Entry 4FJ9 (X-ray diffraction, 1.97 A resolution); this record covers chains A and P of the 3 polymer chains in the assembly.

[Chain A]
Molecule: DNA polymerase
From: Enterobacteria phage RB69
Notes: EC 2.7.7.7
UniProtKB: Q38087 (DPOL_BPR69); residues 1-903 here = UniProt positions 1-903
Amino-acid sequence (903 residues; row label = number of the first residue in the row):
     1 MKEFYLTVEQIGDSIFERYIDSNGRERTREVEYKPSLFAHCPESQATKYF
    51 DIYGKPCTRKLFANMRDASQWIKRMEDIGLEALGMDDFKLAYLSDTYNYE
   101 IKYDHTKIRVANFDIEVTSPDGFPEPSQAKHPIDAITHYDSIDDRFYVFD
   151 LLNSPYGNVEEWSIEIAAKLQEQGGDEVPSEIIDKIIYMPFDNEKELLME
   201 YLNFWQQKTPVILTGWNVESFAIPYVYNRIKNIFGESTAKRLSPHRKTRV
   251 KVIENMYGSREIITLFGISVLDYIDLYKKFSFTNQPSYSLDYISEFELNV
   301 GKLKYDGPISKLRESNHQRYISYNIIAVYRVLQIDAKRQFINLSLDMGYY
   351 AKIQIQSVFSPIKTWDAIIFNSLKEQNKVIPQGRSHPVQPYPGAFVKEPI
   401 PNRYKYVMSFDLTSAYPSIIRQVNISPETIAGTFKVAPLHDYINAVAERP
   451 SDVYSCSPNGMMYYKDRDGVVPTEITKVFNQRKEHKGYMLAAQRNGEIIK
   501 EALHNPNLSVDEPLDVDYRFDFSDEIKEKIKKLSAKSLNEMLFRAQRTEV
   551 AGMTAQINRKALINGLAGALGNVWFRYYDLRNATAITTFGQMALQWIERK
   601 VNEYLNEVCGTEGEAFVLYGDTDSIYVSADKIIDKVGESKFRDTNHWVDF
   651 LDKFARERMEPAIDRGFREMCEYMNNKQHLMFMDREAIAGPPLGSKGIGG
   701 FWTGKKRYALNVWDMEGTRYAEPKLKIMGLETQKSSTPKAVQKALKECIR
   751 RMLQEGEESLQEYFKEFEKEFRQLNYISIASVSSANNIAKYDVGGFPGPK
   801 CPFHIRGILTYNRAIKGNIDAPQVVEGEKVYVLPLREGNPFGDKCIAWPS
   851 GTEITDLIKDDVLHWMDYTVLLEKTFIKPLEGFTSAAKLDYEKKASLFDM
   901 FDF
Unresolved in the structure: 902-903
Construct notes: engineered mutation Ala-222 (Asp in Q38087), Ala-327 (Asp in Q38087), Ala-415 (Leu in Q38087), Ala-561 (Leu in Q38087), Gly-565 (Ser in Q38087), Ala-567 (Tyr in Q38087)
Metal / ion sites: Ca2+ site 1 near Glu-116 (its only coordinating residue here); Ca2+ site 2: Asp-411, Leu-412, Asp-623 (together with dTTP); Ca2+ site 3: Asn-505, Asn-507, Lys-531; Ca2+ site 4: Asp-623 (together with dTTP); Ca2+ site 5 near Glu-716 (its only coordinating residue here)
Ligand contacts: dTTP (TTP): Asp-411, Leu-412, Thr-413, Ser-414, Ala-415, Tyr-416, Pro-417, Arg-482, Lys-486, Lys-560, Asn-564, Thr-622, Asp-623
Curated features (UniProtKB/Swiss-Prot):
  - region: Thr-248 to Thr-264 (Beta hairpin), Lys-705 to Tyr-708 (Binding of DNA in B-conformation), Leu-897 to Phe-903 (Interaction with the polymerase clamp)
  - binding site (Mg(2+)): Asp-114, Glu-116, Asp-411, Leu-412, Asp-623
  - binding site (substrate): Ser-414, Tyr-416, Arg-482, Lys-560
  - site: Asp-621 (Optimization of metal coordination by the polymerase active site), Lys-706 (Optimization of metal coordination by the polymerase active site), Asp-714 (Essential for viral replication)
From the paper describing this entry:
  - binding site for DNA template: Gly-568

[Chain P]
Molecule: DNA primer
Sequence (13 nucleotides; row label = number of the first residue in the row):
   103 GCGGACTGCTTAG

[Interface between chain A and chain P]
Residue-residue contacts (29; chain A residue first):
  Asn-284(A) with DT112(P), phosphate contact; DT113(P), hydrogen bond to the phosphate
  Asp-621(A) with DG115(P), sugar contact
  Thr-622(A) with DG115(P), sugar contact
  Lys-706(A) with DA114(P), hydrogen bond to the base
  Tyr-708(A) with DG115(P), hydrogen bond to the phosphate
  Met-728(A) with DA114(P), phosphate contact; DG115(P), phosphate contact
  Gly-729(A) with DT113(P), phosphate contact; DA114(P), hydrogen bond to the phosphate
  Gln-733(A) with DT113(P), sugar contact; DA114(P), phosphate contact
  Lys-734(A) with DT113(P), phosphate contact
  Ser-735(A) with DT112(P), phosphate contact; DT113(P), hydrogen bond to the phosphate
  Ser-783(A) with DC111(P), sugar contact; DT112(P), phosphate contact
  Ser-784(A) with DC111(P), phosphate contact; DT112(P), hydrogen bond to the phosphate
  Ala-785(A) with DC111(P), phosphate contact
  Asn-786(A) with DC111(P), hydrogen bond to the phosphate
  Lys-790(A) with DG110(P), salt bridge to the phosphate
  Tyr-791(A) with DT109(P), hydrogen bond to the phosphate; DG110(P), hydrogen bond to the phosphate
  Lys-800(A) with DC108(P), hydrogen bond to the base; DT109(P), sugar contact
  Pro-802(A) with DG110(P), sugar contact
  His-804(A) with DG110(P), phosphate contact; DC111(P), salt bridge to the phosphate
Other interface residues (no listed pair), chain A (28 interface residues in all): Tyr-257, Asp-623, Tyr-626, Lys-726, Ile-727, Ser-736, Val-782, Ile-805, Lys-829

[In short]
28 residues of chain A face 8 of chain P across their interface, with 10 hydrogen bonds and 2 salt bridges.
Polar contacts include Lys-706(A)/DA114(P), Lys-800(A)/DC108(P) and Asn-284(A)/DT113(P). Ligands of chain A:
dTTP. The paper reports a binding site for DNA template at Gly-568(A).
Here chain A is DNA polymerase (Enterobacteria phage RB69) and chain P is DNA primer. Entry 4FJ9 (RB69 DNA
polymerase ternary complex with dTTP/dT) was determined by X-ray diffraction (same publication as 4FJ5, 4FJ7,
4FJ8, 4FJG, 4FJH, 4FJI and 9 further entries).
